Entry 8CY6 (electron microscopy, 3.20 A resolution); this record covers chains A and D of the 6 polymer chains in the assembly.

# Chain A
Name: Spike glycoprotein
Organism: Severe acute respiratory syndrome coronavirus 2
UniProt: P0DTC2 (SPIKE_SARS2); numbering as in UniProt (aligned over 1-1273)
Amino-acid sequence (1273 residues; each row starts with the number of its first residue):
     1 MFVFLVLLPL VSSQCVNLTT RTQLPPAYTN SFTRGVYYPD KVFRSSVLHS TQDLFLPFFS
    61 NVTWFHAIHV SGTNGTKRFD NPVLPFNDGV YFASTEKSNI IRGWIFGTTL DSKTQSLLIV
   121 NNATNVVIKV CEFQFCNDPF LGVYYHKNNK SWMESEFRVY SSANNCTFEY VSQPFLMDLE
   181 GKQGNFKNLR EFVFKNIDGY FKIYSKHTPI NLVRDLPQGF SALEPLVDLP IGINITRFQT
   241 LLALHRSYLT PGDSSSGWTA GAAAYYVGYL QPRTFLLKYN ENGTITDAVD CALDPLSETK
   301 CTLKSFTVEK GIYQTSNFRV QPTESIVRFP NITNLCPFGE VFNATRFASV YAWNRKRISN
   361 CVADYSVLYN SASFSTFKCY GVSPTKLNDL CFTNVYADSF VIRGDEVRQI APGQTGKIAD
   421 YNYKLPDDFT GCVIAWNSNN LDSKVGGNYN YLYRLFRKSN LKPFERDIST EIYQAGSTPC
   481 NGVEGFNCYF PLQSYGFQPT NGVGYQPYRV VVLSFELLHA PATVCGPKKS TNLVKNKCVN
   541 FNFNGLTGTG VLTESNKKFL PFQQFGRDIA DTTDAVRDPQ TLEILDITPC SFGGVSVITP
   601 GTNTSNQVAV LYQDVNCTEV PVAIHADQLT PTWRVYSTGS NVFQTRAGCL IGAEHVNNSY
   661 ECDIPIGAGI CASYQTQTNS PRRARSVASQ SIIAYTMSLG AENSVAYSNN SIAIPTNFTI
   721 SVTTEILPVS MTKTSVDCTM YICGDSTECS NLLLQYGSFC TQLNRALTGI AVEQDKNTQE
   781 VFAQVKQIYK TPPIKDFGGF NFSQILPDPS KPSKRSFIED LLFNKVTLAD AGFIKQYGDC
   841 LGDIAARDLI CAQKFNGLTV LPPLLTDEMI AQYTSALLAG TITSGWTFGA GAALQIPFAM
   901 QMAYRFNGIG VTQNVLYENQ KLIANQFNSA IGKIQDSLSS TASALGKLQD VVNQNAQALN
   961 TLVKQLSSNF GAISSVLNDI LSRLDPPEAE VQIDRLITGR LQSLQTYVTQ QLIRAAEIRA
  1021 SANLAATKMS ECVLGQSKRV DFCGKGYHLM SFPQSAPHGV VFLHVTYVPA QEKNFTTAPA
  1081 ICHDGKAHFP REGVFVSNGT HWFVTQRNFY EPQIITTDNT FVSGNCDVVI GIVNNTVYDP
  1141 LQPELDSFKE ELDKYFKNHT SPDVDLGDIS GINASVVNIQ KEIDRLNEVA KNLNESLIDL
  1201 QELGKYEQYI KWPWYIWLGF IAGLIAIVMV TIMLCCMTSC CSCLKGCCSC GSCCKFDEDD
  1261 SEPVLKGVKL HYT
Not modelled in the structure: 1-14, 677-688, 828-848, 1148-1273
Construct notes: conflict Pro-986 (Lys in P0DTC2), Pro-987 (Val in P0DTC2)
Disulfides: Cys-291/Cys-301, Cys-336/Cys-361, Cys-379/Cys-432, Cys-391/Cys-525, Cys-480/Cys-488, Cys-617/Cys-649, Cys-662/Cys-671, Cys-738/Cys-760, Cys-743/Cys-749, Cys-1032/Cys-1043, Cys-1082/Cys-1126
Swiss-Prot annotation at these positions:
  - region: Asn-280 to Cys-301 (Putative superantigen), Arg-403 to Asp-405 (Integrin-binding motif), Asn-448 to Phe-456 (Immunodominant HLA epitope recognized by the CD8+), Pro-681 to Ala-684 (Putative superantigen), Ser-816 to Tyr-837 (Fusion peptide 1), Lys-835 to Phe-855 (Fusion peptide 2), Asp-1163 to Glu-1202 (Heptad repeat 2)
  - motif: Met-1237 to Cys-1241 (Binding to host endocytosis trafficking protein SNX27), Asp-1257 to Glu-1262 (Diacidic ER export motif (host COPII)), Ser-1261 to Gly-1267 (Binding to host plasma membrane localising/FERM domain proteins), Lys-1269 to Thr-1273 (KxHxx, ER retrieval signal (COPI))
  - site (Cleavage): Arg-685, Ser-686, Arg-815, Ser-816
  - lipidation (S-palmitoyl cysteine): Cys-1235, Cys-1236, Cys-1240, Cys-1241, Cys-1243, Cys-1247, Cys-1248, Cys-1250, Cys-1253, Cys-1254
  - glycosylation: Asn-17 (N-linked (GlcNAc...) (complex) asparagine), Asn-61 (N-linked (GlcNAc...) (hybrid) asparagine), Asn-74 (N-linked (GlcNAc...) (complex) asparagine), Asn-122 (N-linked (GlcNAc...) (hybrid) asparagine), Asn-149 (N-linked (GlcNAc...) (complex) asparagine), Asn-165 (N-linked (GlcNAc...) (complex) asparagine), Asn-234 (N-linked (GlcNAc...) (high mannose) asparagine), Asn-282 (N-linked (GlcNAc...) (complex) asparagine), Thr-323 (O-linked (GalNAc) threonine), Ser-325 (O-linked (HexNAc...) serine), Asn-331 (N-linked (GlcNAc...) (complex) asparagine), Asn-343 (N-linked (GlcNAc...) (complex) asparagine), Asn-603 (N-linked (GlcNAc...) (hybrid) asparagine), Asn-616 (N-linked (GlcNAc...) (complex) asparagine), Asn-657 (N-linked (GlcNAc...) (complex) asparagine), Thr-676 (O-linked (GlcNAc...) threonine), Thr-678 (O-linked (GlcNAc...) threonine), Asn-709 (N-linked (GlcNAc...) (high mannose) asparagine), Asn-717 (N-linked (GlcNAc...) (hybrid) asparagine), Asn-801 (N-linked (GlcNAc...) (hybrid) asparagine) and 6 more in UniProt
  - natural variant: Leu-5 (L5F: In strain: Iota/B.1.526), Ser-13 (S13I: In strain: Epsilon/B.1.427/B.1.429), Leu-18 (L18F: In strain: Beta/B.1.351, Gamma/P.1 and 1 more), Thr-19 (T19I: In strain: Omicron/BQ.1.1, Omicron/XBB.1.5 and 1 more; T19R: In strain: Delta/B.1.617.2, Omicron/BA.2 and 4 more), Thr-20 (T20N: In strain: Gamma/P.1), Leu-24 to Ala-27 (sequence variant, change not given here; In strain: Omicron/BA.2, Omicron/BA.2.12.1 and 6 more), Pro-26 (P26S: In strain: Gamma/P.1), Gln-52 (Q52H: In strain: Omicron/EG.5.1), Ala-67 (A67V: In strain: Eta/B.1.525, Omicron/BA.1), His-69 to Val-70 (deletion: In strain: Alpha/B.1.1.7, Eta/B.1.525 and 5 more), Gly-75 (G75V: In strain: Lambda/C.37), Thr-76 (T76I: In strain: Lambda/C.37), 83 further natural variant entries in UniProt
  - mutagenesis: His-69 to Val-70 (Increased incorporation of cleaved spike into virions), Asn-121 (N121Q: Partial loss of biliverdin affinity), Arg-190 (R190K: Partial loss of biliverdin affinity), Asn-234 (N234Q: Increased resistance to neutralizing antibodies), Asn-331 (N331Q: Reduced viral infectivity), Asn-343 (N343Q: Reduced viral infectivity), Leu-452 (L452R: Increased resistance to neutralizing antibodies. Decreases HLA binding to NF9 epitope. Increased binding affinity to human ACE2), Tyr-453 (Y453F: Decreased HLA binding to NF9 epitope. Increased binding affinity to human ACE2), Ala-475 (A475V: Increased resistance to neutralizing antibodies), Val-483 (V483A: Increased resistance to neutralizing antibodies), Glu-484 (E484D: Increased replication in human TMEM106B overexpressing cells), Phe-490 (F490L: Increased resistance to neutralizing antibodies and human covalescent sera neutralization), 16 further mutagenesis entries in UniProt
What the authors report for this chain:
  - specificity-determining residues: Lys-378, His-519 (proposed by the authors, not directly observed)
  - specificity-determining residues: Ala-372 (by similarity / conservation)

# Chain D
Name: pan-sarbecovirus nanobody 2-65
Organism: Lama glama
Notes: antibody fragment or engineered binder
Amino-acid sequence (122 residues; row label = number of the first residue in the row):
    15 NSHVQLVESG GGLVQAGGSL RLSCAASGTI STLNAMGWYR QAPGKQRELL ASISNLGTTY
    75 HADSVAGRFT ISRGSAKNTV NLQMNSLKPD DTAVYYCNTR VLEGGTQIRD YWGQGTQVTV
   135 SS
Disulfides: Cys-38/Cys-111

# How chain A and chain D interact
Pairs across the interface (29):
  Gly-381(A) with Leu-116(D)
  Val-382(A) with Leu-116(D), hydrophobic
  Lys-386(A) with Gly-119(D); Thr-120(D)
  Leu-390(A) with Ile-122(D), hydrophobic
  Asp-428(A) with Asn-69(D), hydrogen bond (backbone-side chain); Leu-70(D); Lys-91(D), salt bridge
  Phe-429(A) with Leu-70(D), hydrophobic
  Thr-430(A) with Asn-69(D), hydrogen bond; Leu-70(D)
  Phe-515(A) with Leu-70(D)
  Glu-516(A) with Thr-72(D)
  Leu-517(A) with Asn-48(D); Ala-49(D); Ser-68(D); Arg-114(D)
  Leu-518(A) with Ala-49(D); Leu-63(D); Ser-66(D), hydrogen bond (backbone-side chain); Tyr-74(D), hydrophobic
  His-519(A) with Ala-49(D); Gly-51(D); Tyr-53(D), hydrogen bond (backbone-side chain); Leu-63(D); Ser-66(D); Arg-114(D)
  Ala-520(A) with Leu-63(D), hydrophobic; Arg-114(D), hydrogen bond (backbone-side chain)
Interface residues without a listed pair, chain A (17 interface residues in all): Ser-383, Thr-393, Pro-426, Phe-464
Interface residues without a listed pair, chain D (20 interface residues in all): Ile-67, Thr-73, Asn-112
From the paper, about this interface:
  - epitope / paratope residues, chain A: Phe-464(A), Glu-516(A)

# In short
17 residues of chain A and 20 residues of chain D are in contact, with 5 hydrogen bonds and 1 salt bridge.
Polar pairs include Asp-428(A)/Lys-91(D), Asp-428(A)/Asn-69(D) and Thr-430(A)/Asn-69(D). From UniProt: 29
mutagenesis sites on chain A. The paper reports epitope/paratope residues Phe-464(A) and Glu-516(A);
specificity determinants Lys-378(A), His-519(A) and Ala-372(A).
Here chain A is Spike glycoprotein (Severe acute respiratory syndrome coronavirus 2) and chain D is
pan-sarbecovirus nanobody 2-65 (Lama glama). Entry 8CY6 (SARS-CoV-2 Spike protein in complex with a
pan-sarbecovirus nanobody 2-65) was determined by electron microscopy together with 8CWU, 8CWV, 8CXN, 8CXQ,
8CY7, 8CY9 and 5 further entries from the same study.
